1CAN - chain A; structure by X-ray diffraction, 1.90 A resolution.

[Chain A]
Protein: Carbonic anhydrase II
From: Homo sapiens
Notes: EC 4.2.1.1
Reference sequence: P00918 (CAH2_HUMAN); the author numbering skips numbers that UniProt does not, so the offset changes along the chain: 2-125 = UniProt 1-124; 127-261 = UniProt 125-259
Chain sequence (260 residues; numbered 1 to 261; 1 number in that range is skipped by the numbering (no residue carries it; nothing is unmodelled there); the number before each row is that of its first residue):
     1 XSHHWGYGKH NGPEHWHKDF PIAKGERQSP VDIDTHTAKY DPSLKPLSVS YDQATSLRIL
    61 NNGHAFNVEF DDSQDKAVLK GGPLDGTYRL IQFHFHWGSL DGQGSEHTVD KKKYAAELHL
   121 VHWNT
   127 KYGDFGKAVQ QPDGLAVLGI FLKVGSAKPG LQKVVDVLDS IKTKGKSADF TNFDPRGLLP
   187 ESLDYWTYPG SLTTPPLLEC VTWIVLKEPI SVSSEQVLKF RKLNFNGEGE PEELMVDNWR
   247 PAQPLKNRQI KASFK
Modified residues: ACE (acetyl group) at position 1
Ion coordination: Hg2+ site 1: H94, H96, H119 (together with nitrate ion); Hg2+ site 2: V135, Q137, E205

[Summary]
H94, H96 and H119 form the Hg2+ site 1. V135, Q137 and E205 coordinate Hg2+ site 2.
Chain A is Carbonic anhydrase II (Homo sapiens); the structure, Crystallographic studies of the binding of
protonated and unprotonated inhibitors to carbonic anhydrase using hydrogen sulphide ..., was determined by
X-ray diffraction (same publication as 1CAO).
